PDB entry 9LIU | electron microscopy, 2.70 A resolution | chains G and J of the 12 polymer chains in the assembly

Chain G:
Molecule: Histone H2A
Source organism: Xenopus laevis
UniProt: Q6AZJ8 (Q6AZJ8_XENLA); residues 1-129 here correspond to UniProt positions 2-130 (UniProt number = residue number + 1)
Sequence (129 residues; each row starts with the number of its first residue):
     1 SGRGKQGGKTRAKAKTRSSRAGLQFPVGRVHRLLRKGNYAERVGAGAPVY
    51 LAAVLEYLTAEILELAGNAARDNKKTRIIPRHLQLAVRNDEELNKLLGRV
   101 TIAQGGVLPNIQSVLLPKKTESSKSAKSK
Unresolved in the structure: 1-11, 119-129

Chain J:
Molecule: 146-nt DNA strand
Source organism: Escherichia coli K-12
Sequence (146 nucleotides; numbered 1 to 146; the number before each row is that of its first residue):
     1 ATCGGATGTATATATCTGACACGTGCCTGGAGACTAGGGAGTAATCCCCT
    51 TGGCGGTTAAAACGCGGGGGACAGCGCGTACGTGCGTTTAAGCGGTGCTA
   101 GAGCTGTCTACGACCAATTGAGCGGCCTCGGCACCGGGATTCTCGA

Interface between chain G and chain J:
Pairs across the interface (15):
  Lys-13(G) / DG120(J)  salt bridge to the phosphate
  Arg-29(G) / DG122(J)  phosphate contact
  Arg-29(G) / DC123(J)  salt bridge to the phosphate
  Arg-42(G) / DG112(J)  sugar contact
  Arg-42(G) / DA113(J)  phosphate contact
  Val-43(G) / DG112(J)  sugar contact
  Val-43(G) / DA113(J)  hydrogen bond to the phosphate
  Gly-44(G) / DG112(J)  phosphate contact
  Ala-45(G) / DG112(J)  phosphate contact
  Lys-75(G) / DC132(J)  phosphate contact
  Lys-75(G) / DA133(J)  salt bridge to the phosphate
  Thr-76(G) / DG131(J)  sugar contact
  Thr-76(G) / DC132(J)  hydrogen bond to the phosphate
  Arg-77(G) / DG131(J)  phosphate contact
  Arg-77(G) / DC132(J)  hydrogen bond to the phosphate
Other interface residues (no listed pair), chain G (12 interface residues in all): Thr-16, Arg-35, Lys-74
Other interface residues (no listed pair), chain J (9 interface residues in all): DA121

Overview:
Chain G and chain J form an interface of 12 and 9 residues respectively; the contacts include 3 hydrogen bonds
and 3 salt bridges. Polar pairs include Val-43(G)/DA113(J), Thr-76(G)/DC132(J) and Arg-77(G)/DC132(J).
Chain G is Histone H2A (Xenopus laevis) and chain J is a 146-nt DNA strand (Escherichia coli K-12); the
structure, Structure of isw1-nucleosome double-bound complex in ATP-ATP state, was determined by electron
microscopy, deposited together with 9JNT, 9JNU, 9JNV, 9JO2, 9JO5 and 9LJ2.
